PDB entry 5BQZ | X-ray diffraction, 2.89 A resolution | chains D and F of the 6 polymer chains in the assembly

Chain D (and F):
Protein: Hemagglutinin
Source organism: Influenza A virus (A/chicken/Guangdong/S1311/2010(H6N6))
Notes: chain F of this document is another copy of the same molecule, construct and numbering; everything in this record applies to it too
Reference sequence: A0A067YZV9 (A0A067YZV9_9INFA); residues 1-185 here correspond to UniProt positions 345-529 (UniProt number = residue number + 344)
Amino-acid sequence (191 residues; row label = number of the first residue in the row):
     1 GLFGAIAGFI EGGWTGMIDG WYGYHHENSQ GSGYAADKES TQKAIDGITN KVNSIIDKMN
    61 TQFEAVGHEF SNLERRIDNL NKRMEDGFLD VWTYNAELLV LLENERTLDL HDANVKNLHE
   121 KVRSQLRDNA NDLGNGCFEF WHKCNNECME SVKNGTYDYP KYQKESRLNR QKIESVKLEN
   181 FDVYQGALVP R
Not modelled in the structure: 174-191 (chain F: 170-191)
Disulfide bonds: Cys144-Cys148
Differences from the reference sequence: expression tag (186-191)

Interface between chain D and chain F:
Residue-residue contacts - 43 pairs, chain D then chain F:
  Phe3(D) - Leu2(F)
  Phe3(D) - Phe3(F)  hydrophobic
  Ser54(D) - Leu101(F)
  Lys58(D) - Tyr94(F)
  Lys58(D) - Glu97(F)  salt bridge
  Met59(D) - Tyr94(F)
  Thr61(D) - Asp90(F)
  Phe63(D) - Arg83(F)
  Glu64(D) - Arg83(F)
  Ala65(D) - Arg83(F)
  Val66(D) - Arg83(F)
  His68(D) - Arg76(F)
  His68(D) - Asn79(F)
  Glu69(D) - Arg76(F)  hydrogen bond (backbone-side chain)
  Phe70(D) - Arg76(F)
  Glu74(D) - Arg76(F)  salt bridge
  Ile77(D) - Ile77(F)  hydrophobic
  Leu80(D) - Leu80(F)  hydrophobic
  Asn81(D) - Leu80(F)
  Asn81(D) - Arg83(F)  hydrogen bond
  Met84(D) - Leu80(F)
  Met84(D) - Arg83(F)
  Met84(D) - Met84(F)  hydrophobic
  Phe88(D) - Met84(F)
  Phe88(D) - Gly87(F)
  Phe88(D) - Phe88(F)
  Phe88(D) - Val91(F)  hydrophobic
  Trp92(D) - Asp90(F)
  Trp92(D) - Tyr94(F)  hydrophobic
  Asn95(D) - Tyr94(F)  hydrogen bond (backbone-side chain)
  Leu99(D) - Tyr94(F)
  Leu99(D) - Leu98(F)  hydrophobic
  Glu103(D) - Leu102(F)
  Arg106(D) - Glu105(F)
  Arg106(D) - Arg106(F)
  Arg106(D) - Asp109(F)  salt bridge
  Leu110(D) - Gly1(F)
  Ala113(D) - Leu2(F)
  Asn117(D) - Leu2(F)  hydrogen bond (side chain-backbone)
  Asn117(D) - Phe3(F)
  Asn117(D) - Gly4(F)
  Ser124(D) - Gly134(F)
  Arg127(D) - Asn131(F)  hydrogen bond
Interface residues without a listed pair, chain D (32 interface residues in all): Lys43, Gln62, Glu85, Val91
Interface residues without a listed pair, chain F (25 interface residues in all): Asn95

Overview:
32 residues of chain D face 25 of chain F across their interface; the contacts include 5 hydrogen bonds and 3
salt bridges. Polar pairs include Lys58(D)-Glu97(F), Glu74(D)-Arg76(F) and Arg106(D)-Asp109(F).
Chain D and chain F are both Hemagglutinin (Influenza A virus (A/chicken/Guangdong/S1311/2010(H6N6))); the
structure, Crystal structure of hemagglutinin of A/Chicken/Guangdong/S1311/2010 (H6N6) in complex with
human-like receptor LSTc, was determined by X-ray diffraction, deposited together with 5BNY, 5BQY, 5BR0, 5BR3
and 5BR6.
